7V86 - chains A and B of the 6 polymer chains in the assembly; structure by electron microscopy, 2.80 A resolution.

[Chain A (and B)]
Protein: Spike glycoprotein
Source organism: Severe acute respiratory syndrome coronavirus 2
Notes: chain B of this document is another copy of the same molecule, construct and numbering; everything in this record applies to it too
UniProtKB: P0DTC2 (SPIKE_SARS2); residues 1-1208 here = UniProt positions 1-1208
Chain sequence (1283 residues; row label = number of the first residue in the row):
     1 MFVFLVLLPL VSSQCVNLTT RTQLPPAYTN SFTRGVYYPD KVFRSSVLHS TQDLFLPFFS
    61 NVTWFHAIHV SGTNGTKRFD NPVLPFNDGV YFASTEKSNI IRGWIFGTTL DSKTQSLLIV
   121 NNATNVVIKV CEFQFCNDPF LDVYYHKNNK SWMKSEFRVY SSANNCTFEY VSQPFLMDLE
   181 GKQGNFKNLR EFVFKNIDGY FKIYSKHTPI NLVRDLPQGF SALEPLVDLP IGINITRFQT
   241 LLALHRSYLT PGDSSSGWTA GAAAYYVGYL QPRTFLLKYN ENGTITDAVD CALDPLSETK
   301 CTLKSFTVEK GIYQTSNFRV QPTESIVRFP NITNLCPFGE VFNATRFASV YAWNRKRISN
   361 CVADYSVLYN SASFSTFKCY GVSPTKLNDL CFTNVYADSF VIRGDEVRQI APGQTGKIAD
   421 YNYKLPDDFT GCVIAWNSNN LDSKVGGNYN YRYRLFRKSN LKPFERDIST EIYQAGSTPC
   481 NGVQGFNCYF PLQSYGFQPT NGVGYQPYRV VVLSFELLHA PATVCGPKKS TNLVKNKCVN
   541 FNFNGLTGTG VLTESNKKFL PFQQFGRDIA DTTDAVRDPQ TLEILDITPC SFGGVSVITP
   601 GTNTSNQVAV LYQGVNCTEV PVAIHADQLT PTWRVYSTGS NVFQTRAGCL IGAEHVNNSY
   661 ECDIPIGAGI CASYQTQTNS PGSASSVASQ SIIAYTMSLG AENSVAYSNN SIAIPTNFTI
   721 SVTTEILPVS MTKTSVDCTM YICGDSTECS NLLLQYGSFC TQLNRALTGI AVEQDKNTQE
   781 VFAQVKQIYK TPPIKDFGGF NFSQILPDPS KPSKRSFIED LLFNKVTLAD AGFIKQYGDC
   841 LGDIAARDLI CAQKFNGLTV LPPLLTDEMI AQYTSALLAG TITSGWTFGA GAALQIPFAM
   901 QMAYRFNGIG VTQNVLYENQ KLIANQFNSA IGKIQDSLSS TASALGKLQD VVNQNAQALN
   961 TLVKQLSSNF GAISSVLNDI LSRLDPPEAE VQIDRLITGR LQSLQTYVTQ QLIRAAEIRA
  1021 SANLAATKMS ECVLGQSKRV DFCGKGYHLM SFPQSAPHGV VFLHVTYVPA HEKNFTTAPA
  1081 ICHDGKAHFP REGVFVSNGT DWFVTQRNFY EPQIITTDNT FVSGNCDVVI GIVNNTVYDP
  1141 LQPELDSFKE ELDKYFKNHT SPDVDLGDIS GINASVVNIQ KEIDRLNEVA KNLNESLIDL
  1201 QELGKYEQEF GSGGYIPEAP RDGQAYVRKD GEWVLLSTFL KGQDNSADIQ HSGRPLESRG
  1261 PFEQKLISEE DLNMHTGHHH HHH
Not modelled in the structure: 1-13, 67-80, 146-152, 177-186, 247-262, 622-634, 676-690, 828-854, 1147-1283
Sequence notes: engineered mutation D142 (Gly in P0DTC2), K154 (Glu in P0DTC2), G682 (Arg in P0DTC2), S683 (Arg in P0DTC2), S685 (Arg in P0DTC2), P986 (Lys in P0DTC2), P987 (Val in P0DTC2), H1071 (Gln in P0DTC2), D1101 (His in P0DTC2); variant R452 (Leu in P0DTC2), Q484 (Glu in P0DTC2), G614 (Asp in P0DTC2); expression tag (1209-1283)
Cystine bridges: C15-C136, C131-C166, C291-C301, C336-C361, C379-C432, C391-C525, C480-C488, C538-C590, C662-C671, C738-C760, C743-C749, C1032-C1043, C1082-C1126
Covalent attachments: N-acetylglucosamine (NAG) linked to N61, N122, N165, N234, N282, N331, N343, N603, N616, N657, N709, N717, N801, N1074, N1098, N1134
Swiss-Prot annotation at these positions:
  - region: N280 to C301 (Putative superantigen), R403 to D405 (Integrin-binding motif), N448 to Y451, Y453 to F456 (Immunodominant HLA epitope recognized by the CD8+), P681, A684 (Putative superantigen), S816 to Y837 (Fusion peptide 1), K835 to F855 (Fusion peptide 2), D1163 to E1202 (Heptad repeat 2)
  - site: R815, S816 (Cleavage)
  - glycosylation: N17 (N-linked (GlcNAc...) (complex) asparagine), N61 (N-linked (GlcNAc...) (hybrid) asparagine), N74 (N-linked (GlcNAc...) (complex) asparagine), N122 (N-linked (GlcNAc...) (hybrid) asparagine), N149 (N-linked (GlcNAc...) (complex) asparagine), N165 (N-linked (GlcNAc...) (complex) asparagine), N234 (N-linked (GlcNAc...) (high mannose) asparagine), N282 (N-linked (GlcNAc...) (complex) asparagine), T323 (O-linked (GalNAc) threonine), S325 (O-linked (HexNAc...) serine), N331 (N-linked (GlcNAc...) (complex) asparagine), N343 (N-linked (GlcNAc...) (complex) asparagine), N603 (N-linked (GlcNAc...) (hybrid) asparagine), N616 (N-linked (GlcNAc...) (complex) asparagine), N657 (N-linked (GlcNAc...) (complex) asparagine), T676 (O-linked (GlcNAc...) threonine), T678 (O-linked (GlcNAc...) threonine), N709 (N-linked (GlcNAc...) (high mannose) asparagine), N717 (N-linked (GlcNAc...) (hybrid) asparagine), N801 (N-linked (GlcNAc...) (hybrid) asparagine) and 6 more in UniProt
  - natural variant: L5 (L5F: In strain: Iota/B.1.526), S13 (S13I: In strain: Epsilon/B.1.427/B.1.429), L18 (L18F: In strain: Beta/B.1.351, Gamma/P.1 and 1 more), T19 (T19I: In strain: Omicron/BQ.1.1, Omicron/XBB.1.5 and 1 more; T19R: In strain: Delta/B.1.617.2, Omicron/BA.2 and 4 more), T20 (T20N: In strain: Gamma/P.1), L24 to A27 (sequence variant, change not given here; In strain: Omicron/BA.2, Omicron/BA.2.12.1 and 6 more), P26 (P26S: In strain: Gamma/P.1), Q52 (Q52H: In strain: Omicron/EG.5.1), A67 (A67V: In strain: Eta/B.1.525, Omicron/BA.1), H69 to V70 (deletion: In strain: Alpha/B.1.1.7, Eta/B.1.525 and 5 more), G75 (G75V: In strain: Lambda/C.37), T76 (T76I: In strain: Lambda/C.37), 81 further natural variant entries in UniProt
  - mutagenesis: H69 to V70 (Increased incorporation of cleaved spike into virions), N121 (N121Q: Partial loss of biliverdin affinity), R190 (R190K: Partial loss of biliverdin affinity), N234 (N234Q: Increased resistance to neutralizing antibodies), N331 (N331Q: Reduced viral infectivity), N343 (N343Q: Reduced viral infectivity), Y453 (Y453F: Decreased HLA binding to NF9 epitope. Increased binding affinity to human ACE2), A475 (A475V: Increased resistance to neutralizing antibodies), V483 (V483A: Increased resistance to neutralizing antibodies), F490 (F490L: Increased resistance to neutralizing antibodies and human covalescent sera neutralization), Q493 (Q493N: Reduced host ACE2-binding affinity in vitro; Q493Y: Reduced host ACE2-binding affinity in vitro), N501 (N501T: Reduced host ACE2-binding affinity in vitro; N501Y: Increased binding affinity to human ACE2), 9 further mutagenesis entries in UniProt

[Chain A / chain B interface]
Pairs across the interface (107; chain A residue first):
  N317(A) with D737(B)
  R319(A) with M740(B)
  R357(A) with T167(B), hydrogen bond (side chain-backbone)
  N360(A) with F168(B)
  P521(A) with Y200(B), hydrophobic
  K558(A) with F43(B)
  F559(A) with F43(B), hydrophobic
  F562(A) with Y38(B), hydrophobic; K41(B); P225(B), hydrophobic
  Q563(A) with K41(B); V42(B); F43(B)
  Q564(A) with K41(B), hydrogen bond (backbone-backbone)
  F565(A) with V42(B), hydrophobic; F43(B), hydrogen bond (backbone-backbone)
  G566(A) with F43(B)
  R567(A) with V42(B); F43(B), hydrogen bond (backbone-backbone); R44(B)
  I569(A) with N960(B)
  A570(A) with N960(B); V963(B), hydrophobic; K964(B)
  P589(A) with F855(B), hydrophobic
  F592(A) with G857(B); T859(B)
  P665(A) with L864(B), hydrophobic
  G667(A) with L864(B)
  A668(A) with P863(B); L864(B)
  G669(A) with L864(B), hydrogen bond (backbone-backbone); M869(B)
  L699(A) with I788(B), hydrophobic; M869(B); Q872(B); Y873(B)
  A701(A) with Q787(B); I788(B), hydrogen bond (backbone-backbone)
  E702(A) with I788(B); K790(B), salt bridge
  N703(A) with Q787(B), hydrogen bond; I788(B), hydrogen bond (backbone-backbone); Y789(B); K790(B), hydrogen bond (backbone-backbone)
  V705(A) with K790(B); T883(B)
  A706(A) with Q895(B)
  Y707(A) with P792(B), hydrophobic; D796(B); F797(B); T883(B); I896(B); P897(B), hydrophobic; F898(B)
  N709(A) with D796(B); P897(B)
  S711(A) with Q895(B); P897(B)
  I712(A) with Q895(B); I896(B), hydrophobic; P897(B)
  A713(A) with L894(B); Q895(B), hydrogen bond (backbone-backbone)
  P715(A) with L894(B), hydrophobic
  Q957(A) with R765(B)
  T961(A) with S758(B), hydrogen bond; Q762(B), hydrogen bond
  Q965(A) with Y756(B); G757(B); S758(B), hydrogen bond (side chain-backbone); F759(B)
  S968(A) with Q755(B); G757(B)
  N969(A) with Q755(B)
  F970(A) with Q755(B); Y756(B); F759(B), hydrophobic
  G971(A) with Q755(B)
  Q1002(A) with Q1005(B)
  T1006(A) with Q1005(B)
  I1013(A) with I1013(B), hydrophobic
  E1017(A) with R1019(B), salt bridge
  R1039(A) with E1031(B), salt bridge; R1039(B)
  V1040(A) with S1030(B), hydrogen bond (backbone-side chain); E1031(B)
  D1041(A) with S1030(B)
  K1045(A) with K786(B); G889(B); A890(B), hydrogen bond (side chain-backbone)
  E1072(A) with A892(B); L894(B)
  T1077(A) with M900(B)
  P1079(A) with Y917(B)
  F1089(A) with Q913(B); N914(B); Y917(B), hydrophobic
  P1090(A) with Q913(B), hydrogen bond (backbone-side chain)
  V1094(A) with Y904(B)
  R1107(A) with Y904(B), hydrogen bond; N907(B)
  S1123(A) with N914(B), hydrogen bond; E918(B), hydrogen bond
  V1129(A) with Y917(B), hydrophobic
  I1130(A) with Q920(B)
  Q1142(A) with E1144(B), hydrogen bond
Other interface residues (no listed pair), chain A (75 interface residues in all): K557, L560, D568, M697, G700, S704, S708, R995, S1003, Q1010, G1046, Y1047, A1078, E1092, V1128, L1141
Other interface residues (no listed pair), chain B (78 interface residues in all): D40, V47, E224, P230, N282, G283, T284, Q784, L858, L865, W886, F888, G891, D994, L1012, E1111, L1141

[In short]
75 residues of chain A and 78 residues of chain B are in contact; the contacts include 20 hydrogen bonds and 3
salt bridges. Polar pairs include E702(A)-K790(B), E1017(A)-R1019(B) and R1039(A)-E1031(B). Covalently linked
N-acetylglucosamine: at N61(A), N122(A), N165(A), N234(A), N282(A) and N331(A) and 10 more.
Both chains are Spike glycoprotein (Severe acute respiratory syndrome coronavirus 2). Entry 7V86 (Cryo-EM
structure of SARS-CoV-2 S-Kappa variant (B.1.617.1) in complex with Angiotensin-converting enzyme 2 (ACE2)
ectodomain, three ...) was determined by electron microscopy.
